6UK0 - chains A and B of the 4 polymer chains in the assembly; structure by X-ray diffraction, 2.76 A resolution.

# Chain A
Protein: p66 Reverse transcriptase/RNaseH
From: Human immunodeficiency virus type 1 group M subtype B (isolate HXB2)
Notes: EC 2.7.7.49, 2.7.7.7, 3.1.26.13
UniProt: P04585 (POL_HV1H2); residues 1-560 here correspond to UniProt positions 588-1147 (UniProt number = residue number + 587)
Amino-acid sequence (572 residues; each row starts with the number of its first residue; numbers below 1 keep their minus sign (Met-11 is residue -11)):
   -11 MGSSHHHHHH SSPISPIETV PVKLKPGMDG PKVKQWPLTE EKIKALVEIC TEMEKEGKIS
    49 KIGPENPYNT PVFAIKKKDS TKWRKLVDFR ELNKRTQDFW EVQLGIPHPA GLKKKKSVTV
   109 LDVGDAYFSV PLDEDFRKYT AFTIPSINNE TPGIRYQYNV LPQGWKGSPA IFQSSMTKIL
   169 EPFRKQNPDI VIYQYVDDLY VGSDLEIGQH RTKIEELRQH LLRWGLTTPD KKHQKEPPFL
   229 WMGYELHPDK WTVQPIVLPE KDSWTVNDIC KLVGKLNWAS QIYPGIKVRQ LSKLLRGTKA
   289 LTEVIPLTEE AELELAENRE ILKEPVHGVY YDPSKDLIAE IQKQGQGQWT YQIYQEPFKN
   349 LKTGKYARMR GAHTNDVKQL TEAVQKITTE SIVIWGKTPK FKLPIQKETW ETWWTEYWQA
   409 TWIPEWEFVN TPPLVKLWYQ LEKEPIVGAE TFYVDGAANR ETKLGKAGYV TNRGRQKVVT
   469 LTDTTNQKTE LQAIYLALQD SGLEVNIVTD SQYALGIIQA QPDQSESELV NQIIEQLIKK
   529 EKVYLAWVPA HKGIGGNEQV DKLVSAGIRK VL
Disordered / not traced: -11 to 2, 24-28, 64-70, 136-141, 287-290, 557-560
Construct notes: initiating methionine (-11); expression tag (-10 to 0); engineered mutation Val184 (Met771 in P04585), Cys258 (Gln845 in P04585), Ser280 (Cys867 in P04585)
Bound ions: Mg2+: Asp443, Asp498
Curated features (UniProtKB/Swiss-Prot):
  - region: Phe227 to His235 (RT 'primer grip')
  - motif: Trp398 to Trp414 (Tryptophan repeat motif)
  - binding site (Mg(2+)): Asp110, Asp185, Asp186, Asp443, Glu478, Asp498, Asp549
  - site: Trp401 (Essential for RT p66/p51 heterodimerization), Trp414 (Essential for RT p66/p51 heterodimerization), Phe440, Tyr441 (Cleavage), Leu560 (Cleavage)
What the authors report for this chain:
  - binding site for Primer DNA: Val184

# Chain B
Protein: p51 Reverse transcriptase/RNaseH
From: Human immunodeficiency virus type 1 group M subtype B (isolate HXB2)
Notes: EC 2.7.7.49, 2.7.7.7, 3.1.26.13
UniProt: P04585 (POL_HV1H2); residues 1-440 here correspond to UniProt positions 588-1027 (UniProt number = residue number + 587)
Amino-acid sequence (440 residues; each row starts with the number of its first residue):
     1 PISPIETVPV KLKPGMDGPK VKQWPLTEEK IKALVEICTE MEKEGKISKI GPENPYNTPV
    61 FAIKKKDSTK WRKLVDFREL NKRTQDFWEV QLGIPHPAGL KKKKSVTVLD VGDAYFSVPL
   121 DEDFRKYTAF TIPSINNETP GIRYQYNVLP QGWKGSPAIF QSSMTKILEP FRKQNPDIVI
   181 YQYVDDLYVG SDLEIGQHRT KIEELRQHLL RWGLTTPDKK HQKEPPFLWM GYELHPDKWT
   241 VQPIVLPEKD SWTVNDIQKL VGKLNWASQI YPGIKVRQLS KLLRGTKALT EVIPLTEEAE
   301 LELAENREIL KEPVHGVYYD PSKDLIAEIQ KQGQGQWTYQ IYQEPFKNLK TGKYARMRGA
   361 HTNDVKQLTE AVQKITTESI VIWGKTPKFK LPIQKETWET WWTEYWQATW IPEWEFVNTP
   421 PLVKLWYQLE KEPIVGAETF
Disordered / not traced: 1-4, 65-69, 87-95, 209-233, 357-361, 429-440
Construct notes: engineered mutation Val184 (Met771 in P04585), Ser280 (Cys867 in P04585)
Curated features (UniProtKB/Swiss-Prot):
  - region: Phe227 to His235 (RT 'primer grip')
  - motif: Trp398 to Trp414 (Tryptophan repeat motif)
  - binding site (Mg(2+)): Asp110, Asp185, Asp186
  - site: Trp401 (Essential for RT p66/p51 heterodimerization), Trp414 (Essential for RT p66/p51 heterodimerization), Phe440 (Cleavage)

# Chain A / chain B interface
Pairs across the interface - 117 pairs, chain A then chain B:
  Val8(A) - Glu53(B)
  Pro9(A) - Glu53(B)
  Gln85(A) - Glu53(B)  hydrogen bond (side chain-backbone)
  Asp86(A) - Lys20(B)  salt bridge
  Asp86(A) - Pro55(B)
  Phe87(A) - Pro52(B)
  Trp88(A) - Lys20(B)
  Trp88(A) - Val21(B)
  Trp88(A) - Lys22(B)
  Trp88(A) - Pro52(B)  hydrogen bond (backbone-backbone)
  Trp88(A) - Asn54(B)
  Trp88(A) - Pro55(B)
  Trp88(A) - Asn57(B)
  Trp88(A) - Thr131(B)  hydrogen bond
  Trp88(A) - Arg143(B)
  Val90(A) - Pro52(B)  hydrophobic
  Val90(A) - Pro140(B)
  Val90(A) - Gly141(B)  hydrogen bond (backbone-backbone)
  Leu92(A) - Pro133(B)  hydrophobic
  Leu92(A) - Asn137(B)
  Gly93(A) - Asn137(B)  hydrogen bond (backbone-side chain)
  Ile94(A) - Asn137(B)
  Pro95(A) - Asn136(B)
  Pro95(A) - Asn137(B)
  His96(A) - Asn136(B)  hydrogen bond (backbone-side chain)
  Gly99(A) - Asn136(B)
  Leu100(A) - Asn136(B)
  Ala158(A) - Pro52(B)  hydrophobic
  Gln161(A) - Pro140(B)
  Ser162(A) - Pro52(B)
  Thr165(A) - Pro140(B)
  Thr165(A) - Ile142(B)
  Glu169(A) - Lys49(B)  salt bridge
  Arg172(A) - Thr139(B)
  Val179(A) - Glu138(B)
  Ile180(A) - Glu138(B)
  Tyr181(A) - Asn136(B)  hydrogen bond
  Tyr181(A) - Glu138(B)
  Gln182(A) - Glu138(B)  hydrogen bond (backbone-backbone)
  Gln182(A) - Pro140(B)
  Arg358(A) - Gln394(B)  hydrogen bond
  Arg358(A) - Glu396(B)  salt bridge
  Gln373(A) - Gln394(B)
  Gln373(A) - Glu396(B)
  Gln373(A) - Thr397(B)  hydrogen bond
  Gln373(A) - Thr400(B)
  Gln373(A) - Trp401(B)
  Thr376(A) - Thr400(B)
  Thr376(A) - Trp401(B)
  Ile380(A) - Leu26(B)
  Ile380(A) - Thr27(B)
  Val381(A) - Pro25(B)  hydrophobic
  Val381(A) - Ile135(B)
  Val381(A) - Asn136(B)  hydrogen bond (backbone-backbone)
  Val381(A) - Asn137(B)
  Ile382(A) - Ile135(B)
  Ile382(A) - Asn136(B)
  Gly384(A) - Thr27(B)
  Gly384(A) - Glu28(B)  hydrogen bond (backbone-backbone)
  Trp402(A) - Lys331(B)  hydrogen bond (backbone-side chain)
  Trp402(A) - Thr362(B)
  Trp402(A) - Asp364(B)  hydrogen bond
  Tyr405(A) - Lys331(B)  hydrogen bond (backbone-side chain)
  Trp406(A) - Lys331(B)
  Trp406(A) - Thr419(B)  hydrogen bond (side chain-backbone)
  Trp406(A) - Pro421(B)  hydrophobic
  Gln407(A) - Lys331(B)
  Gln407(A) - Pro392(B)
  Gln407(A) - Ile393(B)
  Gln407(A) - Gln394(B)
  Gln407(A) - Val417(B)
  Ala408(A) - Trp337(B)  hydrophobic
  Ala408(A) - Asp364(B)
  Ala408(A) - Pro392(B)  hydrogen bond (backbone-backbone)
  Ala408(A) - Ile393(B)
  Thr409(A) - Asp364(B)  hydrogen bond (backbone-side chain)
  Trp410(A) - Asn363(B)
  Trp410(A) - Val365(B)  hydrophobic
  Trp410(A) - Trp401(B)
  Trp410(A) - Tyr405(B)
  Pro412(A) - Trp401(B)
  Pro433(A) - Asn255(B)
  Pro433(A) - Leu289(B)  hydrophobic
  Ile434(A) - Thr290(B)
  Val435(A) - Thr290(B)
  Thr439(A) - Ala288(B)
  Thr439(A) - Leu289(B)  hydrogen bond (side chain-backbone)
  Tyr441(A) - Gln258(B)  hydrogen bond
  Tyr441(A) - Lys287(B)  hydrogen bond (side chain-backbone)
  Tyr441(A) - Leu289(B)
  Val458(A) - Thr286(B)
  Thr459(A) - Thr286(B)  hydrogen bond (backbone-side chain)
  Asn460(A) - Thr286(B)
  Asn460(A) - Lys287(B)
  Asn460(A) - Ala288(B)
  Asn494(A) - Leu289(B)
  Val496(A) - Leu289(B)  hydrophobic
  Gln500(A) - Pro420(B)
  Gln500(A) - Leu422(B)
  Leu503(A) - Pro421(B)  hydrophobic
  Leu503(A) - Leu422(B)  hydrophobic
  Gln507(A) - Pro421(B)
  Tyr532(A) - Asn255(B)  hydrogen bond
  Tyr532(A) - Leu289(B)  hydrophobic
  Trp535(A) - Leu422(B)  hydrophobic
  Trp535(A) - Trp426(B)  hydrophobic
  Val536(A) - Gln258(B)
  Pro537(A) - Gly262(B)
  Pro537(A) - Asn265(B)
  Lys540(A) - Asn265(B)
  Lys540(A) - Ser280(B)
  Gly541(A) - Ser280(B)
  Ile542(A) - Leu283(B)  hydrophobic
  Gly543(A) - Leu283(B)  hydrogen bond (backbone-backbone)
  Gly543(A) - Gly285(B)
  Gly544(A) - Gly285(B)
  Gly544(A) - Thr286(B)
Also at the interface, not in a pair above, chain A (74 interface residues in all): Gln91, Ile159, Lys166, Arg356, Thr369, Glu370, Val372, Lys374, Thr377, Trp383, Thr403, Gly504, Ala534
Also at the interface, not in a pair above, chain B (65 interface residues in all): Gln23, Ile50, Gly51, Tyr56, Val254, Lys259, Val261, Leu368, Lys424

# Overview
Chain A and chain B form an interface of 74 and 65 residues respectively; the contacts include 24 hydrogen
bonds and 3 salt bridges. Polar pairs include Asp86(A)-Lys20(B), Glu169(A)-Lys49(B) and Arg358(A)-Glu396(B).
The paper reports a binding site for Primer DNA at Val184(A).
Chain A is p66 Reverse transcriptase/RNaseH and chain B is p51 Reverse transcriptase/RNaseH, both from Human
immunodeficiency virus type 1 group M subtype B (isolate HXB2); the structure, HIV-1 M184V reverse
transcriptase-DNA complex, was determined by X-ray diffraction, deposited together with 6UIR, 6UIS, 6UIT,
6UJX, 6UJY and 6UJZ.
